Entry 1B5G (X-ray diffraction, 2.07 A resolution); this record covers chains H and I of the 3 polymer chains in the assembly.

Chain H:
Name: Alpha-thrombin
Source organism: Homo sapiens
Notes: EC 3.4.21.5
UniProtKB: P00734 (THRB_HUMAN); the construct lacks a stretch of the UniProt sequence and is renumbered around it, so the offset changes along the chain: 16-36 = UniProt 364-384; 37-60 = UniProt 386-409; 61-77 = UniProt 419-435; 78-97 = UniProt 437-456; 7 more segments
Sequence (259 residues; each row starts with the number of its first residue; note: 4 numbers in that range are skipped by the numbering (no residue carries them; nothing is unmodelled there); a row labelled like 60A-60I holds insertion residues (60A, then the next letters in order)):
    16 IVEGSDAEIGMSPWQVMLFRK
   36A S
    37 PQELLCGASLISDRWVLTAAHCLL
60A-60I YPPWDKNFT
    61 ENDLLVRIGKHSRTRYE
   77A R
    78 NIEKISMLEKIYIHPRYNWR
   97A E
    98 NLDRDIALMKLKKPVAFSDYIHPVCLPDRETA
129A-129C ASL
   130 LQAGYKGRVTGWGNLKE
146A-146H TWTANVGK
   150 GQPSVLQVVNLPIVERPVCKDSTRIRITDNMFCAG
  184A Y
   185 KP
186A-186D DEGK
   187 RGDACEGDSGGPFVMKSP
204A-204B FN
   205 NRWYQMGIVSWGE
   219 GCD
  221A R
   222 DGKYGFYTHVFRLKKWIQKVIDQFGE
Unresolved in the structure: 146A-146H, 247
Cystine bridges: Cys42-Cys58, Cys168-Cys182, Cys191-Cys220
Ion coordination: Na+ site 1: Lys169, Thr172, Phe204A; Na+ site 2: Arg221A, Lys224
Residues lining bound ligands: mol-168 (0ZE; [[[(4S,5S)-4-[[(3S,6S,8aR)-6-azanyl-5-oxo-6-(phenylmethyl)-1,2,3,7,8,8a-hexahydroindolizin-3-yl]carbonylamino]-5-(1,3-b enzothiazol-2-yl)-5-hydroxy-pentyl]amino]-azanyl-methylidene]azanium): Cys42, His57, Cys58, Tyr60A, Trp60D, Lys60F, Leu99, Asp189, Ala190, Cys191, Glu192, Gly193, Asp194, Ser195, Val213, Ser214, Trp215, Gly216, Glu217, Gly219, Cys220, Asp221, Gly226
Swiss-Prot annotation at these positions:
  - region: Ala183 to Val200 (High affinity receptor-binding region which is also known as the TP508 peptide)
  - active site (Charge relay system): His57, Asp102, Ser195
  - glycosylation: Asn60G (N-linked (GlcNAc...) (complex) asparagine)

Chain I:
Name: Hirugen
Source organism: Hirudo medicinalis
UniProtKB: P09945 (ITH3_HIRME); residues 53-64 here correspond to UniProt positions 60-71 (UniProt number = residue number + 7)
Sequence (12 residues; each row starts with the number of its first residue):
    53 NGDFEEIPEEYL
Unresolved in the structure: 53-54
Modified positions: Tyr63 (o-sulfo-l-tyrosine; TYS)
Swiss-Prot annotation at these positions:
  - region: Asp55 to Leu64 (Interaction with fibrinogen-binding exosite of thrombin)
  - modified residue: Tyr63 (Sulfotyrosine)

How chain H and chain I interact:
Contacting residue pairs (23):
  Phe34(H) with Phe56(I), hydrophobic
  Lys36(H) with Leu64(I)
  Gln38(H) with Ile59(I); Leu64(I)
  Leu40(H) with Phe56(I)
  Leu65(H) with Ile59(I), hydrophobic; Tyr63(I); Leu64(I), hydrophobic
  Arg67(H) with Ile59(I)
  Arg73(H) with Asp55(I), salt bridge; Phe56(I)
  Thr74(H) with Asp55(I); Phe56(I); Glu57(I), hydrogen bond (backbone-backbone)
  Arg75(H) with Glu57(I)
  Tyr76(H) with Glu57(I), hydrogen bond (backbone-side chain); Glu58(I); Pro60(I); Tyr63(I)
  Glu80(H) with Tyr63(I)
  Lys81(H) with Tyr63(I)
  Ile82(H) with Tyr63(I)
  Met84(H) with Tyr63(I)
Interface residues without a listed pair, chain H (15 interface residues in all): Glu39
Interface residues without a listed pair, chain I (9 interface residues in all): Glu62

Summary:
The interface between chain H and chain I involves 15 residues on one side and 9 on the other; the contacts
include 2 hydrogen bonds and 1 salt bridge. Polar contacts include Arg73(H)-Asp55(I), Tyr76(H)-Glu57(I) and
Thr74(H)-Glu57(I). Chain H binds mol-168.
Here chain H is Alpha-thrombin (Homo sapiens) and chain I is Hirugen (Hirudo medicinalis). Entry 1B5G (Human
thrombin complexed with novel synthetic peptide mimetic inhibitor and hirugen) was determined by X-ray
diffraction, deposited together with 1A61, 1A46 and 1A5G.
